Entry 5YPZ (X-ray diffraction, 3.52 A resolution); this record covers chains A and D of the 6 polymer chains in the assembly.

[Chain A]
Name: CofB
Source organism: Escherichia coli
UniProt: Q93I73 (Q93I73_ECOLX); residues 29-518 here correspond to UniProt positions 34-523 (UniProt number = residue number + 5)
Chain sequence (492 residues; numbered 27 to 518; the number before each row is that of its first residue):
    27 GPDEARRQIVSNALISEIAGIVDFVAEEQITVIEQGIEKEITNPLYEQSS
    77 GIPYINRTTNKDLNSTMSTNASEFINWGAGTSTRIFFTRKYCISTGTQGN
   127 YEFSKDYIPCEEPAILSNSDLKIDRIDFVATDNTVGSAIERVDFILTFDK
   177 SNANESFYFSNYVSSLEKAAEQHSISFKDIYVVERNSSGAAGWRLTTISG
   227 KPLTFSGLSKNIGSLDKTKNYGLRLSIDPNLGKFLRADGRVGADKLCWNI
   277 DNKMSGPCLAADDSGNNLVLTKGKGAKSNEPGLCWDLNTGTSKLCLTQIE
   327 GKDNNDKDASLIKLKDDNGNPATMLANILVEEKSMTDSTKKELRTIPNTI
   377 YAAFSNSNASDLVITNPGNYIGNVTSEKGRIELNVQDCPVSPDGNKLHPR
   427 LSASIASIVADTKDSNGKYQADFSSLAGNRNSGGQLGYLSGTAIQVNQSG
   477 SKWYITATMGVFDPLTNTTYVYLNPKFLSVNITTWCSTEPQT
Not modelled in the structure: 27-28, 176-184, 518
Construct notes: expression tag (27-28)
Disulfides: Cys-118/Cys-136, Cys-273/Cys-284, Cys-310/Cys-321, Cys-414/Cys-512

[Chain D]
Name: CofJ
UniProt: Q93I65 (Q93I65_ECOLX); residues 1-24 here correspond to UniProt positions 23-46 (UniProt number = residue number + 22)
Chain sequence (24 residues; each row starts with the number of its first residue):
     1 SPSSSEGGAFTVNMPKTSTVDDIR
Not modelled in the structure: 1-4, 16-24

[Chain A / chain D interface]
Residue-residue contacts (20; chain A residue first):
  Thr-438(A) with Asn-13(D)
  Arg-456(A) with Gly-7(D); Gly-8(D), hydrogen bond (backbone-backbone)
  Asn-457(A) with Glu-6(D); Gly-7(D); Gly-8(D)
  Gly-459(A) with Ala-9(D); Phe-10(D)
  Gly-460(A) with Thr-11(D), hydrogen bond (backbone-backbone)
  Gln-461(A) with Thr-11(D); Asn-13(D), hydrogen bond
  Leu-462(A) with Phe-10(D), hydrophobic; Thr-11(D), hydrogen bond (backbone-backbone); Val-12(D); Asn-13(D), hydrogen bond (backbone-side chain)
  Asp-489(A) with Asn-13(D), hydrogen bond
  Pro-490(A) with Asn-13(D); Pro-15(D)
  Leu-491(A) with Asn-13(D); Met-14(D)
Interface residues without a listed pair, chain A (13 interface residues in all): Val-435, Gly-463, Tyr-464
From the paper, about this interface:
  - interface residues, chain D: Ser-5(D), Phe-10(D)

[Overview]
13 residues of chain A and 10 residues of chain D are in contact, with 6 hydrogen bonds. Polar contacts
include Gln-461(A)/Asn-13(D), Leu-462(A)/Asn-13(D) and Asp-489(A)/Asn-13(D). The paper reports interface
residues Ser-5(D) and Phe-10(D).
Here chain A is CofB (Escherichia coli) and chain D is CofJ. Entry 5YPZ (Crystal structure of minor pilin CofB
from CFA/III complexed with N-terminal peptide fragment of CofJ) was determined by X-ray diffraction together
with 5YQ0 from the same study.
